Entry 6SOF (electron microscopy, 4.30 A resolution (low resolution: residue-level contacts below are approximate; hydrogen-bond / salt-bridge calls are withheld)); this record covers chains I and J of the 12 polymer chains in the assembly.

# Chain I
Name: Insulin
From: Homo sapiens
UniProt: P01308 (INS_HUMAN); residues 1-21 here correspond to UniProt positions 90-110 (UniProt number = residue number + 89)
Amino-acid sequence (21 residues; numbered 1 to 21; the number before each row is that of its first residue):
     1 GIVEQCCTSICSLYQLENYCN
Disulfides: C6-C11

# Chain J
Name: Insulin
From: Homo sapiens
UniProt: P01308 (INS_HUMAN); residues 1-30 here correspond to UniProt positions 25-54 (UniProt number = residue number + 24)
Amino-acid sequence (30 residues; each row starts with the number of its first residue):
     1 FVNQHLCGSHLVEALYLVCGERGFFYTPKT

# How chain I and chain J interact
Disulfides between the chains: C7(I)-C7(J), C20(I)-C19(J)
Pairs across the interface - 30 pairs, chain I then chain J:
  I2(I) - T27(J)
  I2(I) - T30(J)
  V3(I) - L11(J)
  V3(I) - T27(J)
  V3(I) - P28(J)
  V3(I) - K29(J)
  V3(I) - T30(J)
  E4(I) - T30(J)
  C6(I) - H5(J)
  C6(I) - L6(J)
  C7(I) - H5(J)
  C7(I) - L6(J)
  C7(I) - C7(J)  disulfide
  S9(I) - H5(J)
  I10(I) - F1(J)
  I10(I) - V2(J)
  C11(I) - L6(J)
  L16(I) - L15(J)
  E17(I) - R22(J)
  N18(I) - R22(J)
  Y19(I) - F24(J)
  Y19(I) - F25(J)
  C20(I) - C19(J)  disulfide
  C20(I) - R22(J)
  C20(I) - G23(J)
  C20(I) - F24(J)
  N21(I) - R22(J)
  N21(I) - G23(J)
  N21(I) - F24(J)
  N21(I) - F25(J)
Other interface residues (no listed pair), chain I (15 interface residues in all): T8
Other interface residues (no listed pair), chain J (17 interface residues in all): V18

# Summary
15 residues of chain I and 17 residues of chain J are in contact; the contacts include 2 disulfide bonds.
Here chain I is Insulin and chain J is Insulin, both from Homo sapiens. Entry 6SOF (human insulin receptor
ectodomain bound by 4 insulin) was determined by electron microscopy.
